1M6V - chains C and D of the 8 polymer chains in the assembly; structure by X-ray diffraction, 2.10 A resolution.

== Chain C ==
Name: carbamoyl phosphate synthetase large chain
Source organism: Escherichia coli
Notes: EC 6.3.5.5
Reference sequence: P00968 (CARB_ECOLI); residues 1-1073 here correspond to UniProt positions 0-1072 (UniProt number = residue number - 1)
Chain sequence (1073 residues; numbered 1 to 1073; the number before each row is that of its first residue):
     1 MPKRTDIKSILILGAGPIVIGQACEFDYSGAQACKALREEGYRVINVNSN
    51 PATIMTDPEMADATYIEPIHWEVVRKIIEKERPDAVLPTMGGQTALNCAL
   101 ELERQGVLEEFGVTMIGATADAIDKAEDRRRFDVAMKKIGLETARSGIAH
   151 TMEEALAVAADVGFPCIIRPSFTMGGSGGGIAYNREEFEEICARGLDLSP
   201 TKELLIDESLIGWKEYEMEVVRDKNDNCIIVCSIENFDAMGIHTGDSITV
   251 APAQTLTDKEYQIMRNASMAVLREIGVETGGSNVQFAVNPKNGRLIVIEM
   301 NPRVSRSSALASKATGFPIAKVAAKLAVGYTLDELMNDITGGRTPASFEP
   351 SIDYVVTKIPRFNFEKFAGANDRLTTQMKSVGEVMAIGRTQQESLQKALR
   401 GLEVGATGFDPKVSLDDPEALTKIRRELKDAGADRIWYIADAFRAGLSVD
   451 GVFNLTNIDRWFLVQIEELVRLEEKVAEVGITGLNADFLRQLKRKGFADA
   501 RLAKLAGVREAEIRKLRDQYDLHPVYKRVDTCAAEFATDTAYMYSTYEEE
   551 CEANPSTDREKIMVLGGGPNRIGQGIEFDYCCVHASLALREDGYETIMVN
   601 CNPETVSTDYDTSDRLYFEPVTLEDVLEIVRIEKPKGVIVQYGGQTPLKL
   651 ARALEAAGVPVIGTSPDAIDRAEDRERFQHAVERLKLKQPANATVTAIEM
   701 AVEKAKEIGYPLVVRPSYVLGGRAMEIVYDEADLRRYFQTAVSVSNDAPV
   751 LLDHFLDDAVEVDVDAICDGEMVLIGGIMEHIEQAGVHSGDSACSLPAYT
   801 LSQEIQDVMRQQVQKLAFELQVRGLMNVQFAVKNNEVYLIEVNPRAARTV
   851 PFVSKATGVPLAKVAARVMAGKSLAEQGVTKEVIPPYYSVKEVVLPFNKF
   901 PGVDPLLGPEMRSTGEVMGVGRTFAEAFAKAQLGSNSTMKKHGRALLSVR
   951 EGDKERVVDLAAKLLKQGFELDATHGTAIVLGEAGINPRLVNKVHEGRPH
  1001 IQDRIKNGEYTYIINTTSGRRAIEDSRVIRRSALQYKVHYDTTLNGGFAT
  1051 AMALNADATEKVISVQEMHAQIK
Unresolved in the structure: 718-723, 742-749
UniProt features mapped onto this chain:
  - binding site (ATP): Arg130, Gly176

== Chain D ==
Name: carbamoyl-phosphate synthetase small chain
Source organism: Escherichia coli
Notes: EC 6.3.5.5
Reference sequence: P00907 (CARA_ECOLI); residue numbers follow UniProt; this construct covers 1-382
Chain sequence (382 residues; numbered 1 to 382; the number before each row is that of its first residue):
     1 MIKSALLVLEDGTQFHGRAIGATGSAVGEVVFNTSMTGYQEILTDPSYSR
    51 QIVTLTYPHIGNVGTNDADEESSQVHAQGLVIRDLPLIASNFRNTEDLSS
   101 YLKRHNIVAIADIDTRKLTRLLREKGAQNGCIIAGDNPDAALALEKARAF
   151 PGLNGMDLAKEVTTAEAYSWTQGSWTLTGGLPQAKKEDELPFHVVAYDFG
   201 AKRNILRMLVDRGCRLTIVPAQTSAEDVLKMNPDGIFLSNGPGDPAPCDY
   251 AITAIQKFLETDIPVFGICLGHQLLALASGAKTVKMKFGHHGGNHPVKDV
   301 EKNVVMITAQNHGFAVDEATLPANLRVTHKSLFDGTLQGIHRTDKPAFSF
   351 QGHPEASPFPHDAAPLFDHFIELIEQYRKTAK
Unresolved in the structure: 1, 359-362, 381-382
Construct notes: engineered mutation Phe359 (Gly in P00907)
From the paper describing this entry:
  - catalytic residues: Cys269, His353 (citing earlier work)
  - mutagenesis - E355A, G359F: decreased binding to glutamine (citing earlier work)
  - mutagenesis - G359F: decreased catalytic activity on glutamine (citing earlier work)
  - catalytic residues: Glu355 (proposed by the authors, not directly observed)
  - mutagenesis - E355A: unchanged catalytic activity on glutamine (citing earlier work)

== How chain C and chain D interact ==
Contacting residue pairs - 101 pairs, chain C then chain D:
  Asn225(C) - Asn303(D)
  Asn225(C) - Val304(D)
  Asn227(C) - Val304(D)
  Asn227(C) - Val305(D)  hydrogen bond (side chain-backbone)
  Pro252(C) - Tyr57(D)  hydrophobic
  Gln254(C) - Tyr57(D)  hydrogen bond
  Gln254(C) - Asn62(D)  hydrogen bond
  Thr255(C) - Val63(D)
  Thr255(C) - Ser90(D)
  Thr255(C) - Asn91(D)  hydrogen bond (backbone-side chain)
  Leu256(C) - Val63(D)
  Thr257(C) - Asn91(D)
  Thr257(C) - Arg93(D)  hydrogen bond
  Asp258(C) - Thr37(D)  hydrogen bond
  Asp258(C) - Gly38(D)
  Asp258(C) - Glu41(D)
  Lys259(C) - Glu41(D)  salt bridge
  Lys259(C) - Ala68(D)
  Lys259(C) - Asp69(D)  salt bridge
  Lys259(C) - Arg93(D)
  Lys259(C) - Trp175(D)
  Glu260(C) - Asn91(D)  hydrogen bond
  Glu260(C) - Phe92(D)
  Gln262(C) - Glu355(D)
  Arg265(C) - Ile307(D)
  Pro290(C) - Phe92(D)
  Lys291(C) - Phe92(D)
  Asn292(C) - Phe92(D)
  Asn292(C) - Leu177(D)
  Gly293(C) - Phe92(D)
  Gly293(C) - Leu177(D)
  Asp333(C) - Lys298(D)  salt bridge
  Asp333(C) - Asn303(D)
  Asp333(C) - Val305(D)
  Pro345(C) - Leu332(D)
  Ser347(C) - Pro296(D)
  Ser347(C) - Val305(D)
  Ser347(C) - Leu332(D)
  Phe348(C) - Asn294(D)
  Phe348(C) - Pro296(D)  hydrophobic
  Phe348(C) - Ile307(D)  hydrophobic
  Phe348(C) - Phe333(D)  hydrophobic
  Glu349(C) - Asn294(D)  hydrogen bond (backbone-side chain)
  Glu349(C) - Ile307(D)
  Pro350(C) - Met36(D)
  Ser351(C) - Thr34(D)  hydrogen bond (side chain-backbone)
  Ser351(C) - Met36(D)
  Ser351(C) - Asn294(D)
  Ile352(C) - Met36(D)
  Ile352(C) - Tyr57(D)
  Asp353(C) - Thr56(D)
  Asp353(C) - Pro58(D)
  Asp353(C) - Arg116(D)  salt bridge
  Tyr354(C) - Tyr57(D)
  Tyr354(C) - Pro58(D)
  Val355(C) - Tyr57(D)
  Val355(C) - His59(D)
  Arg389(C) - Pro58(D)
  Arg389(C) - Arg83(D)
  Arg389(C) - Asp114(D)  salt bridge
  Arg389(C) - Thr115(D)  hydrogen bond
  Arg389(C) - Arg116(D)
  Thr390(C) - His59(D)
  Thr390(C) - Arg83(D)
  Gln391(C) - His59(D)  hydrogen bond (backbone-side chain)
  Asp459(C) - Ser90(D)  hydrogen bond
  Arg460(C) - Ile88(D)
  Trp461(C) - Asn62(D)  hydrogen bond
  Trp461(C) - Pro86(D)
  Trp461(C) - Ile88(D)
  Trp461(C) - Ser90(D)
  Val464(C) - Leu87(D)
  Val464(C) - Ile88(D)  hydrophobic
  Glu468(C) - Leu87(D)
  Arg494(C) - Arg83(D)
  Arg494(C) - Asp112(D)  hydrogen bond (side chain-backbone)
  Lys527(C) - Asp114(D)  salt bridge
  Lys527(C) - Arg116(D)
  Arg528(C) - Arg116(D)  hydrogen bond (backbone-side chain)
  Asp530(C) - Arg116(D)  salt bridge
  Ala533(C) - Thr56(D)
  Ala533(C) - Thr119(D)
  Ala534(C) - Arg116(D)
  Ala534(C) - Thr119(D)
  Ala534(C) - Arg120(D)
  Ala534(C) - Arg123(D)  hydrogen bond (backbone-side chain)
  Glu535(C) - Arg123(D)
  Glu535(C) - Phe288(D)
  Glu535(C) - Phe333(D)
  Phe536(C) - Arg123(D)  hydrogen bond (backbone-side chain)
  Phe536(C) - Phe333(D)  hydrophobic
  Ala537(C) - Arg123(D)
  Glu548(C) - Arg83(D)  salt bridge
  Glu548(C) - Ile113(D)
  Glu548(C) - Asp114(D)
  Glu549(C) - Asp114(D)  hydrogen bond (backbone-side chain)
  Glu550(C) - Asp114(D)  hydrogen bond (backbone-side chain)
  Glu550(C) - Lys117(D)
  Glu550(C) - Arg120(D)  salt bridge
  Glu552(C) - Arg116(D)  salt bridge
  Glu552(C) - Arg120(D)  salt bridge
Interface residues without a listed pair, chain C (57 interface residues in all): Cys228, Ile229, Tyr261, Ile263, Asn266, Arg294, Thr344, Gln465, Cys532
Interface residues without a listed pair, chain D (46 interface residues in all): Phe32, Asp84, Ser357

== Summary ==
Chain C and chain D form an interface of 57 and 46 residues respectively; the contacts include 19 hydrogen
bonds and 11 salt bridges. Polar contacts include Lys259(C)-Glu41(D), Lys259(C)-Asp69(D) and
Asp333(C)-Lys298(D). From the paper: catalytic residues Cys269(D), His353(D) and Glu355(D); E355A and G359F of
chain D reduce binding to glutamine.
Chain C is carbamoyl phosphate synthetase large chain and chain D is carbamoyl-phosphate synthetase small
chain, both from Escherichia coli; the structure, Crystal Structure of the G359F (small subunit) Point Mutant
of Carbamoyl Phosphate Synthetase, was determined by X-ray diffraction.
